PDB entry 5S62 | X-ray diffraction, 2.75 A resolution | chains D and E of the 6 polymer chains in the assembly

# Chain D
Molecule: Tubulin beta-2B chain
Organism: Bos taurus
UniProtKB: Q6B856 (TBB2B_BOVIN); the author numbering skips numbers that UniProt does not, so the offset changes along the chain: 1-42 = UniProt 1-42; 45-360 = UniProt 43-358; 369-455 = UniProt 359-445
Chain sequence (445 residues; each row starts with the number of its first residue; note: 10 numbers in that range are skipped by the numbering (no residue carries them; nothing is unmodelled there)):
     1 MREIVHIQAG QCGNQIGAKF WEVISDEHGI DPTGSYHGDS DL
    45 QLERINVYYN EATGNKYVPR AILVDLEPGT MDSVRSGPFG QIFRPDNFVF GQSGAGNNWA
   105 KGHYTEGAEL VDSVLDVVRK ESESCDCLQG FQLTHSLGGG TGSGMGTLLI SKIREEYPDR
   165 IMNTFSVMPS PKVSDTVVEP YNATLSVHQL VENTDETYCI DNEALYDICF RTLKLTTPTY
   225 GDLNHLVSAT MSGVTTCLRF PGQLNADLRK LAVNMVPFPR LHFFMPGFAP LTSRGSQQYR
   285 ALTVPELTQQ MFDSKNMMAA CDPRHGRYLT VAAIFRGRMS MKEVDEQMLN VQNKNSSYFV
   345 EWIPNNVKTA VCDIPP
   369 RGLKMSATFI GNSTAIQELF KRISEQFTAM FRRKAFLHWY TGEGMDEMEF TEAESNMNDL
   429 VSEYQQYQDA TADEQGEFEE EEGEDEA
Not modelled in the structure: 281-282, 442-455
UniProt features mapped onto this chain:
  - motif: Met1 to Ile4 (MREI motif)
  - binding site (GTP): Gln11, Glu71, Ser140, Gly144, Thr145, Gly146, Asn206, Asn228
  - binding site (Mg(2+)): Glu71
  - modified residue: Ser40 (Phosphoserine), Thr57 (Phosphothreonine), Lys60 (N6-acetyllysine), Ser174 (Phosphoserine), Thr287 (Phosphothreonine), Thr292 (Phosphothreonine), Arg320 (Omega-N-methylarginine), Glu448 (5-glutamyl polyglutamate)
  - cross-link (Glycyl lysine isopeptide (Lys-Gly)): Lys60 (interchain with G-Cter in ubiquitin), Lys326 (interchain with G-Cter in ubiquitin)
Metal / ion sites: Mg2+: Gln11 (together with GDP)
Residues lining bound ligands: GDP (guanosine-5'-diphosphate): Gly10, Gln11, Cys12, Gln15, Ile16, Ala99, Asn101, Ser140, Gly142, Gly143, Gly144, Thr145, Gly146, Val171, Pro173, Val177, Ser178, Glu183, Asn206, Leu209, Tyr224, Leu227, Asn228

# Chain E
Molecule: Stathmin-4
Organism: Rattus norvegicus
UniProtKB: P63043 (STMN4_RAT); residues 5-145 here correspond to UniProt positions 49-189 (UniProt number = residue number + 44)
Chain sequence (143 residues; row label = number of the first residue in the row):
     3 MADMEVIELN KCTSGQSFEV ILKPPSFDGV PEFNASLPRR RDPSLEEIQK KLEAAEERRK
    63 YQEAELLKHL AEKREHEREV IQKAIEENNN FIKMAKEKLA QKMESNKENR EAHLAAMLER
   123 LQEKDKHAEE VRKNKELKEE ASR
Not modelled in the structure: 3-5, 29-43, 144-145
Sequence notes: initiating methionine (3); expression tag (4)
UniProt features mapped onto this chain:
  - modified residue: Ser46 (Phosphoserine)

# How chain D and chain E interact
Contacting residue pairs - 27 pairs, chain D then chain E:
  Tyr108(D) - His129(E)  hydrogen bond
  Tyr108(D) - Ala130(E)  hydrophobic
  Tyr108(D) - Val133(E)  hydrophobic
  Tyr108(D) - Arg134(E)  hydrogen bond (backbone-side chain)
  Thr109(D) - Lys137(E)
  Ala112(D) - Arg134(E)
  Ser155(D) - Leu123(E)
  Ser155(D) - Lys126(E)
  Lys156(D) - Asp127(E)  salt bridge
  Arg158(D) - Leu123(E)
  Glu159(D) - Leu120(E)
  Glu159(D) - Leu123(E)
  Glu159(D) - Asp127(E)
  Pro162(D) - Met119(E)
  Asp163(D) - Arg112(E)
  Gln193(D) - Lys126(E)  hydrogen bond
  Asn197(D) - Leu123(E)
  Asn197(D) - Lys126(E)
  Thr409(D) - Lys140(E)  hydrogen bond (backbone-side chain)
  Gly410(D) - Lys137(E)
  Gly410(D) - Lys140(E)
  Glu411(D) - Val133(E)
  Glu411(D) - Lys137(E)  salt bridge
  Gly412(D) - Val133(E)
  Gly412(D) - Asn136(E)
  Met413(D) - Val133(E)
  Glu417(D) - His129(E)  salt bridge
Other interface residues (no listed pair), chain E (14 interface residues in all): Gln124

# Overview
17 residues of chain D face 14 of chain E across their interface, with 4 hydrogen bonds and 3 salt bridges.
Polar contacts include Lys156(D)-Asp127(E), Glu411(D)-Lys137(E) and Glu417(D)-His129(E). Bound to chain D:
GDP. From UniProt: 8 GTP-binding residues and Mg2+-binding residue Glu71(D) on chain D.
Here chain D is Tubulin beta-2B chain (Bos taurus) and chain E is Stathmin-4 (Rattus norvegicus). Entry 5S62
(Tubulin-Z100642432-complex) was determined by X-ray diffraction (same publication as 5S4L, 5S4M, 5S4N, 5S4O,
5S4P, 5S4Q and 52 further entries).
